Entry 1T03 (X-ray diffraction, 3.10 A resolution); this record covers chains L and H of the 6 polymer chains in the assembly.

[Chain L]
Name: monoclonal antibody light chain
Source organism: Mus musculus
Notes: fragment: Fab light chain domain; antibody fragment or engineered binder
Amino-acid sequence (211 residues; each row starts with the number of its first residue):
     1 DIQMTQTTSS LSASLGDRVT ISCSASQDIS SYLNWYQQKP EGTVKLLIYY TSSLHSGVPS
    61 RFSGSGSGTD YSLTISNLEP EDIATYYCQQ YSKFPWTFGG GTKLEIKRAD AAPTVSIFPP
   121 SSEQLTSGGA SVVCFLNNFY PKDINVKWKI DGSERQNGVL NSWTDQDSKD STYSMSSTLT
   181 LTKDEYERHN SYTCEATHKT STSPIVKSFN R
Disulfide bonds: Cys23-Cys88, Cys134-Cys194

[Chain H]
Name: monoclonal antibody heavy chain
Source organism: Mus musculus
Notes: fragment: Fab heavy chain domain; antibody fragment or engineered binder
Amino-acid sequence (225 residues; numbered 1 to 225; the number before each row is that of its first residue):
     1 QITLKESGPG IVQPSQPFRL TCTFSGFSLS TSGIGVTWIR QPSGKGLEWL ATIWWDDDNR
    61 YNPSLKSRLT VSKDTSNNQA FLNMMTVETA DTAIYYCAQS AITSVTDSAM DHWGQGTSVT
   121 VSSAKTTPPS VYPLAPGSAA QTNSMVTLGC LVKGYFPEPV TVTWNSGSLS SGVHTFPAVL
   181 QSDLYTLSSS VTVPSSTWPS ETVTCNVAHP ASSTKVDKKI VPADC
Disulfide bonds: Cys22-Cys97, Cys150-Cys205

[Chain L / chain H interface]
Residue-residue contacts - 70 pairs, chain L then chain H:
  Tyr32(L) - Thr106(H)
  Asn34(L) - Ser108(H)  hydrogen bond (side chain-backbone)
  Asn34(L) - Ala109(H)
  Tyr36(L) - Met110(H)  hydrogen bond (side chain-backbone)
  Tyr36(L) - Trp113(H)
  Gln38(L) - Gln41(H)  hydrogen bond
  Gln38(L) - Tyr96(H)  hydrogen bond
  Gly42(L) - Tyr96(H)
  Val44(L) - Trp113(H)
  Leu46(L) - Ala109(H)  hydrophobic
  Tyr49(L) - Asp107(H)
  Tyr49(L) - Ala109(H)  hydrophobic
  Tyr50(L) - Thr106(H)
  Tyr50(L) - Asp107(H)
  His55(L) - Asp111(H)
  Tyr87(L) - Gln41(H)
  Tyr87(L) - Gly46(H)
  Tyr87(L) - Leu47(H)
  Gln89(L) - Met110(H)
  Tyr91(L) - Thr106(H)  hydrogen bond (side chain-backbone)
  Tyr91(L) - Asp107(H)
  Tyr91(L) - Ser108(H)
  Phe94(L) - Trp49(H)  hydrophobic
  Phe94(L) - Trp54(H)  hydrophobic
  Phe94(L) - Arg60(H)
  Pro95(L) - Pro63(H)
  Trp96(L) - Thr37(H)
  Trp96(L) - Trp49(H)
  Trp96(L) - Thr52(H)
  Trp96(L) - Ser100(H)
  Phe98(L) - Ile39(H)  hydrophobic
  Phe98(L) - Leu47(H)  hydrophobic
  Phe98(L) - Glu48(H)
  Phe98(L) - Met110(H)  hydrophobic
  Ser116(L) - Thr147(H)
  Phe118(L) - Leu134(H)
  Phe118(L) - Ala135(H)
  Phe118(L) - Pro136(H)
  Phe118(L) - Thr147(H)
  Pro119(L) - Ala135(H)
  Ser121(L) - Tyr132(H)
  Ser121(L) - Pro133(H)
  Glu123(L) - Tyr132(H)
  Glu123(L) - Pro133(H)
  Glu123(L) - Lys218(H)
  Gln124(L) - Tyr132(H)
  Gln124(L) - Leu151(H)
  Val133(L) - Leu134(H)  hydrophobic
  Phe135(L) - Leu134(H)  hydrophobic
  Phe135(L) - Gly149(H)
  Phe135(L) - Phe176(H)  hydrophobic
  Phe135(L) - Ser188(H)
  Phe135(L) - Ser189(H)
  Phe135(L) - Ser190(H)
  Asn137(L) - His174(H)
  Asn137(L) - Phe176(H)
  Asn137(L) - Ser190(H)
  Asn138(L) - His174(H)
  Leu160(L) - Gln181(H)
  Asn161(L) - Val179(H)
  Ser162(L) - Phe176(H)
  Ser162(L) - Pro177(H)  hydrogen bond (side chain-backbone)
  Trp163(L) - Pro177(H)
  Thr164(L) - Phe176(H)
  Ser174(L) - His174(H)  hydrogen bond
  Ser174(L) - Phe176(H)
  Met175(L) - Phe176(H)
  Ser176(L) - Phe176(H)
  Ser176(L) - Ser188(H)  hydrogen bond
  Thr180(L) - Gln181(H)
Also at the interface, not in a pair above, chain L (41 interface residues in all): Ser127, Ser131, Asp167, Phe209, Asn210
Also at the interface, not in a pair above, chain H (41 interface residues in all): Lys45, His112, Ser138, Lys153

[Overview]
The chain L/chain H interface involves 41 residues from each chain; the contacts include 8 hydrogen bonds.
Among the polar pairs are Asn34(L)-Ser108(H), Tyr36(L)-Met110(H) and Gln38(L)-Gln41(H).
Chain L is monoclonal antibody light chain and chain H is monoclonal antibody heavy chain, both from Mus
musculus; the structure, HIV-1 reverse transcriptase crosslinked to tenofovir terminated template-primer
(complex P), was determined by X-ray diffraction.
